PDB entry 6LY8 | electron microscopy, 3.50 A resolution | chains F and G of the 8 polymer chains in the assembly

# Chain F
Protein: V-type ATP synthase beta chain
Source organism: Thermus thermophilus HB8
UniProtKB: Q56404 (VATB_THET8); residue numbers follow UniProt; this construct covers 1-478
Amino-acid sequence (478 residues; numbered 1 to 478; the number before each row is that of its first residue):
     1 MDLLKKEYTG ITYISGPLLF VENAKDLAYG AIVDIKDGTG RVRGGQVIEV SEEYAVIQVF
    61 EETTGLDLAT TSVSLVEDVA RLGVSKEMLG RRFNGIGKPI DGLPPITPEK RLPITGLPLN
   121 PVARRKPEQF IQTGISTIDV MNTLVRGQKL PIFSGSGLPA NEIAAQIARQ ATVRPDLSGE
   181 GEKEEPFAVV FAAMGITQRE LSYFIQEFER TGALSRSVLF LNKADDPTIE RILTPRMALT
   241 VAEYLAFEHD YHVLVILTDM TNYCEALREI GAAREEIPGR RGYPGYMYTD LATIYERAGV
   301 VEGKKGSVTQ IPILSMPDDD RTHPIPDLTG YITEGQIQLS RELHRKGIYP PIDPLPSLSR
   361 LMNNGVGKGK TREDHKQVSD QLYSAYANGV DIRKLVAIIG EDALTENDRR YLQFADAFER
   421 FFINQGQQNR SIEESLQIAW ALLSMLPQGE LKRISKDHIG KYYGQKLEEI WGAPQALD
Unresolved in the structure: 1-4, 464-478
Residues lining bound ligands: ADP (adenosine-5'-diphosphate): Leu358, Ser359, Arg360, Asn363

# Chain G
Protein: V-type ATP synthase subunit D
Source organism: Thermus thermophilus HB8
UniProtKB: O87880 (VATD_THET8); numbering as in UniProt (aligned over 1-223)
Amino-acid sequence (223 residues; numbered 1 to 223; the number before each row is that of its first residue):
     1 MSQVSPTRMN LLQRRGQLRL AQKGVDLLKK KRDALVAEFF GLVREAMEAR KALDQAAKEA
    61 YAALLLAQAF DGPEVVAGAA LGVPPLEGVE AEVENVWGSK VPRLKATFPD GALLSPVGTP
   121 AYTLEASRAF RRYAEALIRV ANTETRLKKI GEEIKKTTRR VNALEQVVIP GIRAQIRFIQ
   181 QVLEQRERED TFRLKRIKGK IEAREAEEEG GRPNPQVEIG AGL
Unresolved in the structure: 1, 212-223

# Interface between chain F and chain G
Contacting residue pairs (4):
  Ile277(F) - Ile197(G)  hydrophobic
  Pro278(F) - Arg193(G)
  Asp318(F) - Gln3(G)  hydrogen bond (backbone-side chain)
  Thr322(F) - Pro6(G)
Also at the interface, not in a pair above, chain F (7 interface residues in all): Arg281, Gly282, Asp320
Also at the interface, not in a pair above, chain G (6 interface residues in all): Val4, Arg186

# In short
7 residues of chain F face 6 of chain G across their interface, with 1 hydrogen bond. The hydrogen-bonded pair
is Asp318(F)-Gln3(G). Ligands of chain F: ADP.
Here chain F is V-type ATP synthase beta chain and chain G is V-type ATP synthase subunit D, both from Thermus
thermophilus HB8. Entry 6LY8 (V/A-ATPase from Thermus thermophilus, the soluble domain, including V1, d, two
EG stalks, and N-terminal domain ...) was determined by electron microscopy together with 6LY9 from the same
study.
